Entry 9HAL (electron microscopy, 4.49 A resolution (low resolution: residue-level contacts below are approximate; hydrogen-bond / salt-bridge calls are withheld)); this record covers chains A and E of the 9 polymer chains in the assembly.

[Chain A]
Molecule: 23S ribosomal RNA
Source organism: Escherichia coli
Sequence (2904 nucleotides; each row starts with the number of its first residue):
     1 GGUUAAGCGACUAAGCGUACACGGUGGAUGCCCUGGCAGUCAGAGGCGAU
    51 GAAGGACGUGCUAAUCUGCGAUAAGCGUCGGUAAGGUGAUAUGAACCGUU
   101 AUAACCGGCGAUUUCCGAAUGGGGAAACCCAGUGUGUUUCGACACACUAU
   151 CAUUAACUGAAUCCAUAGGUUAAUGAGGCGAACCGGGGGAACUGAAACAU
   201 CUAAGUACCCCGAGGAAAAGAAAUCAACCGAGAUUCCCCCAGUAGCGGCG
   251 AGCGAACGGGGAGCAGCCCAGAGCCUGAAUCAGUGUGUGUGUUAGUGGAA
   301 GCGUCUGGAAAGGCGCGCGAUACAGGGUGACAGCCCCGUACACAAAAAUG
   351 CACAUGCUGUGAGCUCGAUGAGUAGGGCGGGACACGUGGUAUCCUGUCUG
   401 AAUAUGGGGGGACCAUCCUCCAAGGCUAAAUACUCCUGACUGACCGAUAG
   451 UGAACCAGUACCGUGAGGGAAAGGCGAAAAGAACCCCGGCGAGGGGAGUG
   501 AAAAAGAACCUGAAACCGUGUACGUACAAGCAGUGGGAGCACGCUUAGGC
   551 GUGUGACUGCGUACCUUUUGUAUAAUGGGUCAGCGACUUAUAUUCUGUAG
   601 CAAGGUUAACCGAAUAGGGGAGCCGAAGGGAAACCGAGUCUUAACUGGGC
   651 GUUAAGUUGCAGGGUAUAGACCCGAAACCCGGUGAUCUAGCCAUGGGCAG
   701 GUUGAAGGUUGGGUAACACUAACUGGAGGACCGAACCGACUAAUGUUGAA
   751 AAAUUAGCGGAUGACUUGUGGCUGGGGGUGAAAGGCCAAUCAAACCGGGA
   801 GAUAGCUGGUUCUCCCCGAAAGCUAUAUAAGUAGCGCCUCGUGAAUUCAU
   851 CUCCGGGGGUAGAGCACUGUUUCGGCAAGGGGGUCAUCCCGACUUACCAA
   901 CCCGAUGCAAACUGCGAAUACCGGAGAAUGUUAUCACGGGAGACACACGG
   951 CGGGUGCUAACGUCCGUCGUGAAGAGGGAAACAACCCAGACCGCCAGCUA
  1001 AGGUCCCAAAGUCAUGGUUAAGUGGGAAACGAUGUGGGAAGGCCCAGACA
  1051 GCCAGGAUGUUGGCUUAGAAGCAGCCAUCAUUUAAAGAAAGCGUAAUAGC
  1101 UCACUGGUCGAGUCGGCCUGCGCGGAAGAUGUAACGGGGCUAAACCAUGC
  1151 ACCGAAGCUGCGGCAGCGACGCUUAUGCGUUGUUGGGUAGGGGAGCGUUC
  1201 UGUAAGCCUGCGAAGGUGUGCUGUGAGGCAUGCUGGAGGUAUCAGAAGUG
  1251 CGAAUGCUGACAUAAGUAACGAUAAAGCGGGUGAAAAGCCCGCUCGCCGG
  1301 AAGACCAAGGGUUCCUGUCCAACGUUAAUCGGGGCAGGGUGAGUCGACCC
  1351 CUAAGGCGAGGCCGAAAGGCGUAGUCGAUGGGAAACAGGUUAAUAUUCCU
  1401 GUACUUGGUGUUACUGCGAAGGGGGGACGGAGAAGGCUAUGUUGGCCGGG
  1451 CGACGGUUGUCCCGGUUUAAGCGUGUAGGCUGGUUUUCCAGGCAAAUCCG
  1501 GAAAAUCAAGGCUGAGGCGUGAUGACGAGGCACUACGGUGCUGAAGCAAC
  1551 AAAUGCCCUGCUUCCAGGAAAAGCCUCUAAGCAUCAGGUAACAUCAAAUC
  1601 GUACCCCAAACCGACACAGGUGGUCAGGUAGAGAAUACCAAGGCGCUUGA
  1651 GAGAACUCGGGUGAAGGAACUAGGCAAAAUGGUGCCGUAACUUCGGGAGA
  1701 AGGCACGCUGAUAUGUAGGUGAGGUCCCUCGCGGAUGGAGCUGAAAUCAG
  1751 UCGAAGAUACCAGCUGGCUGCAACUGUUUAUUAAAAACACAGCACUGUGC
  1801 AAACACGAAAGUGGACGUAUACGGUGUGACGCCUGCCCGGUGCCGGAAGG
  1851 UUAAUUGAUGGGGUUAGCGCAAGCGAAGCUCUUGAUCGAAGCCCCGGUAA
  1901 ACGGCGGCCGUAACUAUAACGGUCCUAAGGUAGCGAAAUUCCUUGUCGGG
  1951 UAAGUUCCGACCUGCACGAAUGGCGUAAUGAUGGCCAGGCUGUCUCCACC
  2001 CGAGACUCAGUGAAAUUGAACUCGCUGUGAAGAUGCAGUGUACCCGCGGC
  2051 AAGACGGAAAGACCCCGUGAACCUUUACUAUAGCUUGACACUGAACAUUG
  2101 AGCCUUGAUGUGUAGGAUAGGUGGGAGGCUUUGAAGUGUGGACGCCAGUC
  2151 UGCAUGGAGCCGACCUUGAAAUACCACCCUUUAAUGUUUGAUGUUCUAAC
  2201 GUUGACCCGUAAUCCGGGUUGCGGACAGUGUCUGGUGGGUAGUUUGACUG
  2251 GGGCGGUCUCCUCCUAAAGAGUAACGGAGGAGCACGAAGGUUGGCUAAUC
  2301 CUGGUCGGACAUCAGGAGGUUAGUGCAAUGGCAUAAGCCAGCUUGACUGC
  2351 GAGCGUGACGGCGCGAGCAGGUGCGAAAGCAGGUCAUAGUGAUCCGGUGG
  2401 UUCUGAAUGGAAGGGCCAUCGCUCAACGGAUAAAAGGUACUCCGGGGAUA
  2451 ACAGGCUGAUACCGCCCAAGAGUUCAUAUCGACGGCGGUGUUUGGCACCU
  2501 CGAUGUCGGCUCAUCACAUCCUGGGGCUGAAGUAGGUCCCAAGGGUAUGG
  2551 CUGUUCGCCAUUUAAAGUGGUACGCGAGCUGGGUUUAGAACGUCGUGAGA
  2601 CAGUUCGGUCCCUAUCUGCCGUGGGCGCUGGAGAACUGAGGGGGGCUGCU
  2651 CCUAGUACGAGAGGACCGGAGUGGACGCAUCACUGGUGUUCGGGUUGUCA
  2701 UGCCAAUGGCACUGCCCGGUAGCUAAAUGCGGAAGAGAUAAGUGCUGAAA
  2751 GCAUCUAAGCACGAAACUUGCCCCGAGAUGAGUUCUCCCUGACCCUUUAA
  2801 GGGUCCUGAAGGAACGUUGAAGACGACGACGUUGAUAGGCCGGGUGUGUA
  2851 AGCGCAGCGAUGCGUUGAGCUAACCGGUACUAAUGAACCGUGAGGCUUAA
  2901 CCUU
Disordered / not traced: 685-793, 864-912, 1032-1122, 1267-2012, 2054-2613, 2849-2867, 2904
Differences from the reference sequence: conflict A827 (U3587572 in 1897866982), A830 (G3587569 in 1897866982)

[Chain E]
Protein: Large ribosomal subunit protein uL4
Source organism: Escherichia coli
UniProtKB: P60723 (RL4_ECOLI); residues 1-201 here = UniProt positions 1-201
Chain sequence (201 residues; row label = number of the first residue in the row):
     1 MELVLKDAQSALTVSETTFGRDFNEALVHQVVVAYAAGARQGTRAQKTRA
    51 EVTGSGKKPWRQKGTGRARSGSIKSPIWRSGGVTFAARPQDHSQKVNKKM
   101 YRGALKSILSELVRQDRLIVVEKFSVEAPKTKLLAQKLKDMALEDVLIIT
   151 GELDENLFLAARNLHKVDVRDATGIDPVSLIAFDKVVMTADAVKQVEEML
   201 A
Disordered / not traced: 56-69

[Interface between chain A and chain E]
Residue-residue contacts (114; chain A residue first):
  C37(A) with Ala45(E)
  A38(A) with Thr43(E); Arg44(E); Ala45(E); Pro89(E)
  G39(A) with Thr43(E)
  G319(A) with Lys132(E)
  A320(A) with Lys130(E); Thr131(E); Lys132(E); Asn163(E); Leu164(E)
  U321(A) with Pro129(E); Lys130(E); Thr131(E); Leu159(E); Ala160(E); Arg162(E)
  A322(A) with Thr131(E); Leu159(E); Arg162(E); Asn163(E)
  C323(A) with Asn163(E); His165(E)
  A340(A) with Arg162(E)
  U441(A) with Gln41(E)
  G442(A) with Gln41(E); Thr43(E); Arg44(E)
  A443(A) with Ala36(E); Ala37(E); Arg40(E); Gln41(E); Gly42(E)
  C444(A) with Arg40(E); Arg44(E); Gln46(E)
  U448(A) with Arg79(E)
  A449(A) with Arg79(E); Ser80(E); Gly81(E)
  G450(A) with Gly81(E); Gly82(E)
  U451(A) with Ala45(E); Lys47(E)
  G452(A) with Lys47(E); Thr53(E)
  G469(A) with Gly54(E)
  A470(A) with Arg79(E)
  A471(A) with Arg79(E)
  C584(A) with Ile77(E)
  G585(A) with Thr84(E)
  A586(A) with Thr84(E); Phe85(E)
  C587(A) with Phe85(E)
  U588(A) with Phe85(E)
  U589(A) with Gln90(E)
  A590(A) with Gln90(E)
  A599(A) with Asn24(E); Ala26(E); Leu27(E)
  G600(A) with Asn24(E); Leu27(E); Lys99(E)
  C601(A) with Lys99(E)
  G605(A) with Lys99(E)
  U606(A) with Lys95(E); Asn97(E); Lys99(E)
  U607(A) with Lys95(E); Asn97(E)
  A613(A) with Asp171(E); Thr173(E)
  U615(A) with Tyr35(E); Gly38(E); Ala39(E)
  A616(A) with Tyr101(E); Thr173(E)
  G617(A) with Lys98(E); Tyr101(E); Leu200(E)
  G618(A) with Lys98(E)
  U658(A) with Lys95(E)
  G659(A) with Gln30(E); Lys95(E); Met100(E)
  C660(A) with Gln30(E); Gln94(E)
  C673(A) with Arg49(E); Ser70(E); Gly71(E)
  G674(A) with Arg49(E); Ser70(E)
  G797(A) with Ser55(E)
  G798(A) with Gly54(E); Ser55(E)
  G801(A) with Thr48(E); Arg49(E); Ala50(E)
  A1205(A) with His165(E)
  A1246(A) with Arg40(E)
  G1248(A) with Arg44(E); Gln46(E); Gly82(E); Val83(E); Phe85(E)
  U1249(A) with Phe85(E)
  A1254(A) with Ile77(E)
  G1256(A) with Ile77(E)
  C1257(A) with Ile77(E); Trp78(E); Arg79(E)
  U1258(A) with Trp78(E); Arg79(E)
Other interface residues (no listed pair), chain A (60 interface residues in all): A324, C341, G619, A1244, G1245
Other interface residues (no listed pair), chain E (65 interface residues in all): His29, Ala34, Glu51, Val52, Ser72, Pro76, His92, Ile175, Asp176

[Summary]
60 residues of chain A and 65 residues of chain E are in contact.
Chain A is 23S ribosomal RNA and chain E is Large ribosomal subunit protein uL4, both from Escherichia coli;
the structure, Pooled 50S subunit d126_(L29)-/(L22)- precursor states supplemented with Api137, was determined
by electron microscopy, deposited together with 9H3K, 9H3L and 9HAM.
